Entry 9EOJ (electron microscopy, 17.00 A resolution (very low resolution: no residue pairs are listed; an interface is given only as per-side residue counts)); this record covers chains V and r of the 30 polymer chains in the assembly.

[Chain V]
Molecule: Gamma-tubulin complex component
Organism: Xenopus laevis
UniProt: Q642S3 (Q642S3_XENLA); residues 1-666 here = UniProt positions 1-666
Sequence (666 residues; row label = number of the first residue in the row):
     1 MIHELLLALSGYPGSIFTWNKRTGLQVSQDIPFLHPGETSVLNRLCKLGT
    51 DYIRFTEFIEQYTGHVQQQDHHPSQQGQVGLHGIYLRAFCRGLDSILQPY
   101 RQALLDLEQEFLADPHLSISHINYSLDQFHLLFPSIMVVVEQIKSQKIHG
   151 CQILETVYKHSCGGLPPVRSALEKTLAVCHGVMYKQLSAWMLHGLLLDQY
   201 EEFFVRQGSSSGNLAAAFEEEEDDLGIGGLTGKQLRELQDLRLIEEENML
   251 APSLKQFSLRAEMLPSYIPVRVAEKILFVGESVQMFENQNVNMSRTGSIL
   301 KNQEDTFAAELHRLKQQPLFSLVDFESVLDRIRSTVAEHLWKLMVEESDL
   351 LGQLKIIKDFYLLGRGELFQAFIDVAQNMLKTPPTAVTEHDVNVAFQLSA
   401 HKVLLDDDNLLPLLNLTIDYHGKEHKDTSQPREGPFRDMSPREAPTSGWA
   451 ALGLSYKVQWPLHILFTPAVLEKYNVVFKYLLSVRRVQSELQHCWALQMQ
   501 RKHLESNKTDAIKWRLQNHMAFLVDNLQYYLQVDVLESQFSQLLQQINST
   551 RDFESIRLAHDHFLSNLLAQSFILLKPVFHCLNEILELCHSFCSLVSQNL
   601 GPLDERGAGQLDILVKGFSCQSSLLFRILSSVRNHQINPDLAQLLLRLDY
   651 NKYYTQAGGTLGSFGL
Not modelled in the structure: 65-80, 209-252, 419-441, 655-666

[Chain r]
Molecule: Tubulin gamma-1 chain
Organism: Xenopus laevis
UniProt: P23330 (TBG1_XENLA); residue numbers follow UniProt; this construct covers 1-451
Sequence (451 residues; row label = number of the first residue in the row):
     1 MPREIITLQLGQCGNQIGFEFWKQLCAEHGISPEGIVEEFATEGTDRKDV
    51 FFYQADDEHYIPRAVLLDLEPRVIHSILNSPYANLYNPENIYLSEHGGGA
   101 GNNWASGFSQGEKIHEDIFDIIDREADGSDSLEGFVLCHSIAGGTGSGLG
   151 SYLLERLNDRYPKKLVQTYSVFPNQDEMSHVVVQPYNSLLTLKRLTQNAD
   201 CVVVLDNTALNRIATDRLHIQNPSFSQINQLVSTIMSASTTTLRYPGYMN
   251 NDLIGLIASLIPTPRLHFLMTGYTPLTTDQSVASVRKTTVLDVMRRLLQP
   301 KNVMVSTGRDRQTNHCYIAILNIIQGEVDPTQVHKSLQRIRERKLANFIP
   351 WGPASIQVALSRKSPYLPSAHRVSGLMMANHTNISSLFERTCRQYDKLRK
   401 REAFLEQFRKEDIFKDNFDELDNSREIVQQLIDEYHAATRPDYISWGTQD
   451 K
Not modelled in the structure: 1, 438-451

[Interface between chain V and chain r]
At this resolution (17 A) residue pairs are not listed: 40 residues of chain V and 50 of chain r lie at the interface.

[Overview]
The interface between chain V and chain r involves 40 residues on one side and 50 on the other.
Chain V is Gamma-tubulin complex component and chain r is Tubulin gamma-1 chain, both from Xenopus laevis; the
structure, Vertebrate microtubule-capping gamma-tubulin ring complex, was determined by electron microscopy,
deposited together with 9EOK.
